Entry 9NE7 (electron microscopy, 3.53 A resolution); this record covers chains B and C of the 6 polymer chains in the assembly.

# Chain B (and C)
Protein: Proliferating cell nuclear antigen
Source organism: Homo sapiens
Notes: chain C of this document is another copy of the same molecule, construct and numbering; everything in this record applies to it too
UniProt: P12004 (PCNA_HUMAN); residue numbers follow UniProt; this construct covers 1-261
Sequence (261 residues; each row starts with the number of its first residue):
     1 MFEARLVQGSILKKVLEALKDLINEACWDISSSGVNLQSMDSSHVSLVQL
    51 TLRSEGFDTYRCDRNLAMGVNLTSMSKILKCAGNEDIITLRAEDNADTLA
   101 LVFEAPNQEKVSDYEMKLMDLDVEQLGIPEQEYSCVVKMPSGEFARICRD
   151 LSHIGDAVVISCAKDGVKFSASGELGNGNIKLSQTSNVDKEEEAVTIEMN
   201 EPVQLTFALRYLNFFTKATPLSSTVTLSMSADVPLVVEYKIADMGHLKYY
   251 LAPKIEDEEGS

# Interface between chain B and chain C
Pairs across the interface (25; chain B residue first):
  Ser74(B) with Leu175(C)
  Lys77(B) with His153(C); Leu175(C)
  Ile78(B) with Ile154(C), hydrophobic
  Cys81(B) with Arg146(C), hydrogen bond (backbone-side chain); Arg149(C), hydrogen bond (backbone-side chain); Asp150(C), hydrogen bond (side chain-backbone); His153(C)
  Glu109(B) with Ser183(C), hydrogen bond (backbone-side chain); Glu193(C)
  Lys110(B) with Lys181(C); Leu182(C)
  Val111(B) with Ile180(C); Lys181(C), hydrogen bond (backbone-backbone)
  Ser112(B) with Ile180(C)
  Asp113(B) with Gly178(C); Asn179(C), hydrogen bond (backbone-backbone); Ile180(C)
  Tyr114(B) with Asp150(C); Leu151(C), hydrophobic; Asn177(C); Ile180(C)
  Glu115(B) with Asn177(C), hydrogen bond (backbone-backbone)
  Lys117(B) with Glu174(C), hydrogen bond (side chain-backbone); Leu175(C)
Other interface residues (no listed pair), chain B (18 interface residues in all): Lys80, Ala82, Gly83, Asn107, Gln108, Met116
Other interface residues (no listed pair), chain C (21 interface residues in all): Pro140, Glu143, Ile147, Gly176, Thr185

# Summary
The interface between chain B and chain C involves 18 residues on one side and 21 on the other, with 8
hydrogen bonds. Polar pairs include Cys81(B)-Arg146(C), Cys81(B)-Arg149(C) and Cys81(B)-Asp150(C).
Both chains are Proliferating cell nuclear antigen (Homo sapiens). Entry 9NE7 (Human polymerase epsilon bound
to PCNA and DNA with an in-situ-generated mismatch in the Pol-backtracking state) was determined by electron
microscopy, deposited together with 9NE6, 9NE8, 9NE9 and 9NEA.
